6GNB - chain A; structure by X-ray diffraction, 1.90 A resolution.

== Chain A ==
Name: Thioredoxin reductase
Organism: Clostridium acetobutylicum ATCC 824
Reference sequence: Q97EM8 (Q97EM8_CLOAB); residue numbers follow UniProt; this construct covers 1-285
Chain sequence (288 residues; numbered -2 to 285; the number before each row is that of its first residue; numbers below 1 keep their minus sign (Gly-2 is residue -2)):
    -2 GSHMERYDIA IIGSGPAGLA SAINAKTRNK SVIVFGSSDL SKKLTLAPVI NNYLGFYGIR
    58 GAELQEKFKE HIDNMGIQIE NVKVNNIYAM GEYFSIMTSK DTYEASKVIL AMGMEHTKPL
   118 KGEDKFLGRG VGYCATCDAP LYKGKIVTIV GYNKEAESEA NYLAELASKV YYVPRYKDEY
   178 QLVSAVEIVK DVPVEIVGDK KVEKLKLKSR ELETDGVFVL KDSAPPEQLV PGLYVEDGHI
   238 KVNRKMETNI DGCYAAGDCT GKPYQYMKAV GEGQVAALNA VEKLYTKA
Not modelled in the structure: -2 to -1, 26, 285
Sequence notes: expression tag (-2 to 0)
Disulfide bonds: Cys131-Cys134
Small-molecule neighbours: FAD (flavin-adenine dinucleotide): Ile9, Gly10, Ser11, Gly12, Pro13, Ala14, Gly15, Phe32, Gly33, Ser34, Leu37, Ser38, Lys39, Lys40, Leu43, Ala44, Pro45, Val46, Ile47, Asn49, Val79, Lys80, Val81, Ala108, Met109, Gly110, Asp219, Ser220, Leu226, Ala253, Gly254, Asp255, Tyr261, Gln262, Tyr263, Ala266, Gln271
From the paper describing this entry:
  - binding site for flavin-adenine dinucleotide: Tyr263
  - specificity-determining residues: Pro137 to Tyr139, Pro260 to Tyr263 (by similarity / conservation)

== Overview ==
Ligands of chain A: flavin-adenine dinucleotide. The paper reports a binding site for flavin-adenine
dinucleotide at Tyr263; specificity determinants Pro137 and Pro260.
Chain A is Thioredoxin reductase (Clostridium acetobutylicum ATCC 824); the structure, Crystal structure of a
Ferredoxin-Flavin Thioredoxin Reductase from Clostridium acetobutylicum at 1.9 A resolution, was determined by
X-ray diffraction together with 6GN9, 6GNA, 6GNC and 6GND from the same study.
